PDB entry 3SHJ | X-ray diffraction, 2.80 A resolution | chains O and U of the 28 polymer chains in the assembly

Chain O:
Protein: Proteasome component Y7
Organism: Saccharomyces cerevisiae
Notes: EC 3.4.25.1
UniProt: P23639 (PSA2_YEAST); the construct lacks a stretch of the UniProt sequence and is renumbered around it, so the offset changes along the chain: 4-102 = UniProt 1-99; 103-147 = UniProt 101-145; 148-200 = UniProt 147-199; 202-209 = UniProt 200-207; 2 more segments
Chain sequence (250 residues; numbered 4 to 236 plus 18 insertion-coded residues; 1 number in that range is skipped by the numbering (no residue carries it; nothing is unmodelled there); the number before each row is that of its first residue; a row labelled like 21A-21B holds insertion residues (21A, then the next letters in order)):
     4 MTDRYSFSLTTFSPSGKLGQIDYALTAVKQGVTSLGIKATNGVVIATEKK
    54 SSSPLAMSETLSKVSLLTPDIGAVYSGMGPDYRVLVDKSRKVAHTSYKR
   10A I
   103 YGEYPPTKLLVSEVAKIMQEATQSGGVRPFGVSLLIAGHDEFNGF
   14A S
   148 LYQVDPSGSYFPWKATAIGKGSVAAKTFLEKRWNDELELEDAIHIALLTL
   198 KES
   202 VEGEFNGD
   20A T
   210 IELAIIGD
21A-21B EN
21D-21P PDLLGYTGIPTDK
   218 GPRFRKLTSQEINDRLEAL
Swiss-Prot annotation at these positions:
  - cross-link: Lys110 (Glycyl lysine isopeptide (Lys-Gly) (interchain with G-Cter in ubiquitin))

Chain U:
Protein: Proteasome component C7-alpha
Organism: Saccharomyces cerevisiae
Notes: EC 3.4.25.1
UniProt: P21243 (PSA6_YEAST); the construct lacks a stretch of the UniProt sequence and is renumbered around it, so the offset changes along the chain: 6-34 = UniProt 10-38; 35-143 = UniProt 40-148; 144-179 = UniProt 150-185; 186-218 = UniProt 199-231; 1 more segments
Chain sequence (243 residues; numbered 6 to 240 plus 14 insertion-coded residues; 6 numbers in that range are skipped by the numbering (no residue carries them; nothing is unmodelled there); the number before each row is that of its first residue; a row labelled like 17A-17E holds insertion residues (17A, then the next letters in order)):
     6 AGYDRHITIFSPEGRLYQVEYAFKATNQT
   34A N
    35 INSLAVRGKDCTVVISQKKVPDKLLDPTTVSYIFCISRTIGMVVNGPIPD
    85 ARNAALRAKAEAAEFRYKYGYDMPCDVLAKRMANLSQIYTQRAYMRPLGV
   135 ILTFVSVDE
   14A E
   144 LGPSIYKTDPAGYYVGYKATATGPKQQEITTNLENH
17A-17E FKKSK
18A-18D IDHI
   184 N
18G-18H EE
   18M S
   186 WEKVVEFAITHMIDALGTEFSKNDLEVGVATKD
   220 KFFTLSAENIEERLVAIAEQD

How chain O and chain U interact:
Pairs across the interface (63; chain O residue first):
  Asp6(O) - Arg126(U)  salt bridge
  Asp6(O) - Tyr128(U)
  Tyr8(O) - Ile12(U)
  Tyr8(O) - Ala127(U)
  Tyr8(O) - Tyr128(U)  hydrophobic
  Leu12(O) - Ala127(U)  hydrophobic
  Gln23(O) - Ile14(U)
  Gln23(O) - Phe15(U)  hydrogen bond (side chain-backbone)
  Tyr26(O) - Phe15(U)  hydrophobic
  Tyr26(O) - Ser16(U)
  Tyr26(O) - Pro17(U)  hydrophobic
  Tyr26(O) - Gly19(U)
  Ala27(O) - Phe15(U)  hydrophobic
  Thr29(O) - Pro17(U)
  Thr29(O) - Glu18(U)
  Ala30(O) - Gly19(U)
  Gln33(O) - Glu18(U)
  Pro57(O) - Lys161(U)  hydrogen bond (backbone-side chain)
  Pro57(O) - Glu177(U)
  Leu58(O) - Phe17A(U)  hydrophobic
  Leu58(O) - Tyr160(U)
  Leu58(O) - Lys161(U)  hydrogen bond (backbone-backbone)
  Leu58(O) - Ala162(U)
  Leu58(O) - Thr173(U)
  Ala59(O) - Gly159(U)
  Ala59(O) - Tyr160(U)  hydrophobic
  Met60(O) - Val158(U)
  Met60(O) - Gly159(U)  hydrogen bond (backbone-backbone)
  Met60(O) - Tyr160(U)
  Met60(O) - Lys161(U)
  Thr63(O) - Tyr149(U)
  Thr63(O) - Val158(U)
  Thr63(O) - Gly159(U)  hydrogen bond (side chain-backbone)
  Leu64(O) - Tyr156(U)
  Met81(O) - Phe15(U)  hydrophobic
  Met81(O) - Leu21(U)  hydrophobic
  Pro83(O) - Gln121(U)
  Pro83(O) - Ala154(U)
  Pro83(O) - Gly155(U)
  Pro83(O) - Tyr156(U)
  Asp84(O) - Gln121(U)
  Arg86(O) - Ala117(U)  hydrogen bond (side chain-backbone)
  Arg86(O) - Asn118(U)
  Arg86(O) - Gly155(U)  hydrogen bond (side chain-backbone)
  Arg86(O) - Tyr157(U)
  Val87(O) - Asn118(U)
  Val87(O) - Gln121(U)
  Asp90(O) - Lys114(U)  salt bridge
  Asp90(O) - Asn118(U)
  Ala123(O) - Gln125(U)
  Gly127(O) - Arg126(U)
  Gly128(O) - Arg126(U)
  Gly128(O) - Ala127(U)  hydrogen bond (backbone-backbone)
  Val129(O) - Gln125(U)
  Val129(O) - Arg126(U)
  Arg130(O) - Thr13(U)
  Arg130(O) - Phe15(U)
  Arg130(O) - Leu21(U)
  Arg130(O) - Thr124(U)  hydrogen bond (side chain-backbone)
  Arg130(O) - Gln125(U)  hydrogen bond (backbone-backbone)
  Pro131(O) - Phe15(U)
  Phe132(O) - Gln125(U)
  Gly133(O) - Phe15(U)
Interface residues without a listed pair, chain O (30 interface residues in all): Ser56
Interface residues without a listed pair, chain U (34 interface residues in all): Arg41, Thr163, Leu176

Overview:
30 residues of chain O face 34 of chain U across their interface, with 10 hydrogen bonds and 2 salt bridges.
Polar contacts include Asp6(O)-Arg126(U), Asp90(O)-Lys114(U) and Gln23(O)-Phe15(U).
Chain O is Proteasome component Y7 and chain U is Proteasome component C7-alpha, both from Saccharomyces
cerevisiae; the structure, Proteasome in complex with hydroxyurea derivative HU10, was determined by X-ray
diffraction.
